4TWV - chain A; structure by X-ray diffraction, 1.06 A resolution.

== Chain A ==
Name: Myoglobin
From: Equus caballus
UniProtKB: P68082 (MYG_HORSE); residues 0-153 here correspond to UniProt positions 1-154 (UniProt number = residue number + 1)
Sequence (154 residues; numbered 0 to 153; the number before each row is that of its first residue; numbering starts at 0):
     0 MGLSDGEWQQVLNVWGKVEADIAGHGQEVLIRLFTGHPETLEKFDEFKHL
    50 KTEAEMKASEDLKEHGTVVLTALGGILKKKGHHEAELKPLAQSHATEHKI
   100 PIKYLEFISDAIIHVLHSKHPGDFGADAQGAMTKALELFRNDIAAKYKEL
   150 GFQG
Not modelled in the structure: 0
Differences from the reference sequence: engineered mutation Glu-45 (Lys46 in P68082), Glu-63 (Lys64 in P68082), Glu-96 (Lys97 in P68082)
Swiss-Prot annotation at these positions:
  - binding site (nitrite): His-64
  - binding site (O2): His-64
  - binding site (heme b): His-93
  - modified residue: Ser-3 (Phosphoserine)
Bound ions: Zinc (II) Deuteroporphyrin IX Zn near His-93 (its only coordinating residue here)
Residues lining bound ligands: Zinc (II) Deuteroporphyrin IX (ZND): Leu-32, Thr-39, Lys-42, Phe-43, His-64, Val-67, Val-68, Ala-71, Leu-72, Leu-89, Ser-92, His-93, His-97, Ile-99, Tyr-103, Leu-104, Ile-107, Phe-138

== In short ==
Chain A binds Zinc (II) Deuteroporphyrin IX. From UniProt: nitrite-binding residue His-64, O2-binding residue
His-64 and heme b-binding residue His-93.
Chain A is Myoglobin (Equus caballus); the structure, Horse heart myoglobin mutant (K45E/K63E/K96E) with
Zn-deuteroporphyrin IX, was determined by X-ray diffraction (same publication as 4TWU, 4NS2 and 3RJ6).
